PDB entry 3EL8 | X-ray diffraction, 2.30 A resolution | chain A

Chain A:
Molecule: Proto-oncogene tyrosine-protein kinase Src
Source organism: Gallus gallus
Notes: EC 2.7.10.2; fragment: Protein kinase domain:
Reference sequence: P00523 (SRC_CHICK); residues 251-533 here = UniProt positions 251-533
Amino-acid sequence (286 residues; numbered 248 to 533; the number before each row is that of its first residue):
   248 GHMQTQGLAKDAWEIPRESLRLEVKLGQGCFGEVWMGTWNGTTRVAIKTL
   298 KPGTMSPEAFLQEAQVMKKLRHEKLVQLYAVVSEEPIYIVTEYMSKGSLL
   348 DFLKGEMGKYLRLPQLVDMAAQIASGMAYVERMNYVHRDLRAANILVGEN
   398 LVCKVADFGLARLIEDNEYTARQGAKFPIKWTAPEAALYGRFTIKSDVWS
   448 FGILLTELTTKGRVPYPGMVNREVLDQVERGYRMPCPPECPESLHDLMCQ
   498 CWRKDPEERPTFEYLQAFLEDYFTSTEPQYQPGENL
Unresolved in the structure: 248-257, 411-423
Construct notes: expression tag (248-250)
Small-molecule neighbours: PD5 (1-{4-[4-amino-1-(1-methylethyl)-1H-pyrazolo[3,4-d]pyrimidin-3-yl]phenyl}-3-[3-(trifluoromethyl)phenyl]urea): L273, G274, V281, A293, K295, E310, V313, M314, L317, L322, V323, T338, E339, Y340, M341, G344, S345, H384, L393, V402, A403, D404, F405, G406, A408
Curated features (UniProtKB/Swiss-Prot):
  - active site: D386 (Proton acceptor)
  - binding site (ATP): L273 to V281, K295
  - modified residue: Y416 (Phosphotyrosine), Y436 (Phosphotyrosine), C498 (S-nitrosocysteine), Y527 (Phosphotyrosine)
  - mutagenesis: C498 (C498A: Significant reduction in S-nitrosylation), Y527 (Y527F: Constitutively active)
From the paper describing this entry:
  - binding site for PD5: E310, M314, L317, L322, T338, E339, H384, V402
  - conformationally variable residues (side-chain flip): D404, F405
  - contacts within the chain: D404-G406

Summary:
Ligands of chain A: compound PD5. Curated annotation (UniProt) lists active-site residue D386, 10 ATP-binding
residues and 2 mutagenesis sites. From the paper: a binding site for PD5 at E310, M314 and L317 among others;
conformational variability at D404 and F405.
Chain A is Proto-oncogene tyrosine-protein kinase Src (Gallus gallus); the structure, Crystal structure of
c-Src in complex with pyrazolopyrimidine 5, was determined by X-ray diffraction together with 3EL7 from the
same study.
